Entry 7E93 (electron microscopy, 6.54 A resolution (low resolution: residue-level contacts below are approximate; hydrogen-bond / salt-bridge calls are withheld)); this record covers chains B and C of the 22 polymer chains in the assembly.

# Chain B
Protein: Trafficking protein particle complex subunit 33
From: Saccharomyces cerevisiae (strain ATCC 204508 / S288c)
UniProt: Q99394 (TRS33_YEAST); residue numbers follow UniProt; this construct covers 1-268
Amino-acid sequence (268 residues; numbered 1 to 268; the number before each row is that of its first residue):
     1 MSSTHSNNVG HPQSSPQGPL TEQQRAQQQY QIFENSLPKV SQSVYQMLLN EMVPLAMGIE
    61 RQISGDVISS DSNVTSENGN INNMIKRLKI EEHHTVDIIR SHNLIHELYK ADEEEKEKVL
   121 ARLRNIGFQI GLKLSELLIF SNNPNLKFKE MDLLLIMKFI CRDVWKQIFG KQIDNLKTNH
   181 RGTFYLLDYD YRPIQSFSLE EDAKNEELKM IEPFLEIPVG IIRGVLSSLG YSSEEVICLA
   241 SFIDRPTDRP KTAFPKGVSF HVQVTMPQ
Disordered / not traced: 1-33, 63-86, 246-256, 264-268

# Chain C
Protein: Trafficking protein particle complex subunit BET3
From: Saccharomyces cerevisiae (strain ATCC 204508 / S288c)
UniProt: P36149 (BET3_YEAST); residue numbers follow UniProt; this construct covers 1-193
Amino-acid sequence (193 residues; row label = number of the first residue in the row):
     1 MVSTTQSRSL KAMGEEIWKN KTEKINTELF TLTYGSIVAQ LCQDYERDFN KVNDHLYSMG
    61 YNIGCRLIED FLARTALPRC ENLVKTSEVL SKCAFKIFLN ITPNITNWSH NKDTFSLILD
   121 ENPLADFVEL PMDAMKSLWY SNILCGVLKG SLEMVQLDCD VWFVSDILRG DSQTEIKVKL
   181 NRILKDEIPI GED
Disordered / not traced: 1-7, 192-193
UniProt features mapped onto this chain:
  - lipidation: Cys80 (S-palmitoyl cysteine)
  - mutagenesis: Cys80 (C80S: Loss of palmitoylation)

# How chain B and chain C interact
Residue-residue contacts (66; chain B residue first):
  Pro38(B) with Lys24(C); Ile25(C); Asn26(C); Thr27(C); Glu28(C)
  Lys39(B) with Trp18(C); Glu23(C); Lys24(C); Ile25(C); Thr27(C); Asn100(C)
  Val40(B) with Glu23(C); Lys24(C); Ile25(C); Thr27(C); Phe30(C); Phe98(C); Leu99(C)
  Ser41(B) with Lys21(C); Glu23(C); Ile25(C); Phe98(C)
  Gln42(B) with Glu23(C); Ile25(C)
  Ser43(B) with Phe98(C)
  Val44(B) with Leu67(C); Phe98(C)
  Tyr45(B) with Ile25(C); Leu29(C); Phe30(C); Thr33(C)
  Met47(B) with Ile63(C); Leu67(C)
  Leu48(B) with Phe30(C)
  Glu51(B) with Met59(C); Ile63(C)
  Met52(B) with Ile37(C)
  Leu55(B) with Leu41(C); His55(C); Met59(C)
  Gly58(B) with Tyr45(C); His55(C)
  Ile59(B) with Leu41(C); Asp44(C); Tyr45(C); His55(C)
  Gln62(B) with Tyr45(C)
  Ile90(B) with Tyr57(C); Lys149(C)
  Arg100(B) with Ser58(C); Asn62(C)
  His102(B) with Asn62(C)
  Arg122(B) with Gln40(C); Asp44(C)
  Asn125(B) with Gln40(C); Gln43(C)
  Ile126(B) with Ser36(C); Ile37(C); Gln40(C)
  Ile130(B) with Leu32(C); Ser36(C)
  Leu137(B) with Glu28(C); Leu32(C)
  Phe140(B) with Glu28(C)
  Ser141(B) with Asn26(C)
  Gln167(B) with Leu29(C)
Interface residues without a listed pair, chain B (32 interface residues in all): Glu91, Ser101, Lys133, Ile168, Arg192
Interface residues without a listed pair, chain C (32 interface residues in all): Asp70, Ile97

# In short
The chain B/chain C interface involves 32 residues from each chain. From UniProt: one mutagenesis site on
chain C.
Here chain B is Trafficking protein particle complex subunit 33 and chain C is Trafficking protein particle
complex subunit BET3, both from Saccharomyces cerevisiae (strain ATCC 204508 / S288c). Entry 7E93 (Intact
TRAPPII (state III)) was determined by electron microscopy, deposited together with 7E2C, 7E2D, 7E8S, 7E8T,
7E94 and 7EA3.
